PDB entry 5SY7 | X-ray diffraction, 4.20 A resolution (low resolution: residue-level contacts below are approximate; hydrogen-bond / salt-bridge calls are withheld) | chains A and C of the 4 polymer chains in the assembly

# Chain A
Protein: Aryl hydrocarbon receptor nuclear translocator
From: Mus musculus
UniProt: P53762 (ARNT_MOUSE); residues 82-464 here = UniProt positions 82-464
Sequence (384 residues; numbered 81 to 464; the number before each row is that of its first residue):
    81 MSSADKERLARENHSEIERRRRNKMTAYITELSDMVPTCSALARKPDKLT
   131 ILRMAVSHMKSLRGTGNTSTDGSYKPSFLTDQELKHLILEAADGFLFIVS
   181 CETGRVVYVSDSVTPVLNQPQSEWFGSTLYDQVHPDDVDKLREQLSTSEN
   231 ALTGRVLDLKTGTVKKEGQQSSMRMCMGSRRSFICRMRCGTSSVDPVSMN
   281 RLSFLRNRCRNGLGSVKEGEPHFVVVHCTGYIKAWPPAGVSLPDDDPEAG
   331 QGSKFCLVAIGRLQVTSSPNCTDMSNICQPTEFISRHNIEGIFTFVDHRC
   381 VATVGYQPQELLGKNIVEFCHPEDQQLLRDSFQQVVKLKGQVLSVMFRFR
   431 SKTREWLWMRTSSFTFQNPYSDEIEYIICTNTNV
Not modelled in the structure: 81-88, 143-155, 229-258, 272-290, 312-336, 350-361, 464
Sequence notes: initiating methionine (81)
Curated features (UniProtKB/Swiss-Prot):
  - region: Leu167 to Ala171 (Mediates the transcription activity and dimerization of the AHR:ARNT complex)
  - mutagenesis: His94 (H94A: Reduces DNA binding), Glu98 (E98A: Reduces DNA binding), Arg102 (R102E: Reduces DNA binding. Decreases transcription factor activity), Leu112 (L112D: Interferes with transcription factor activity; L112E: Impairs heterodimer formation with EPAS1. Impairs heterodimer formation with HIF1A ...), Leu132 (L132E: Impairs heterodimer formation with EPAS1. Impairs heterodimer formation with HIF1A. Significantly destabilizes ARNT?s heterodimeric interactions with both NPAS1 and NPAS3 ...), Val136 (V136D: Impairs heterodimer formation with EPAS1. Impairs heterodimer formation with HIF1A. Significantly destabilizes ARNT?s heterodimeric interactions with both NPAS1 and NPAS3 ...), Met139 (M139D: Interferes with transcription factor activity), Leu164 (L164D: Does not affect transcription factor activity), Leu167 (L167E: Highly reduces transcription activity. Impairs interaction with AHR. Impairs heterodimer formation with EPAS1. Impairs heterodimer formation with HIF1A ...), Ile168 (I168D: Highly reduces transcription activity. Impairs interaction with AHR. Impairs heterodimer formation with EPAS1. Impairs heterodimer formation with HIF1A ...), Ala171 (A171D: Reduces transcription activity. Markedly reduces interaction with AHR. Impairs heterodimer formation with EPAS1. Markedly decreases heterodimer formation with HIF1A ...), Ile264 (I264D: Impairs heterodimer formation with EPAS1. Markedly decreases heterodimer formation with HIF1A. Significantly destabilizes ARNT?s heterodimeric interactions with both NPAS1 and NPAS3 ...), 6 further mutagenesis entries in UniProt

# Chain C
Molecule: 21-nt DNA strand
Sequence (21 nucleotides; numbered 1 to 21; the number before each row is that of its first residue):
     1 GGCTGCGTACGTGCGGGTCGT

# Interface between chain A and chain C
Contacting residue pairs - 14 pairs, chain A then chain C:
  Arg91(A) - DT12(C)
  Arg91(A) - DG13(C)
  His94(A) - DT12(C)
  His94(A) - DG13(C)
  Ser95(A) - DG11(C)
  Ser95(A) - DT12(C)
  Glu98(A) - DT12(C)
  Arg99(A) - DG11(C)
  Arg102(A) - DC10(C)
  Arg102(A) - DG11(C)
  Thr106(A) - DA9(C)
  Asp127(A) - DG7(C)
  Asp127(A) - DT8(C)
  Lys128(A) - DT8(C)
Interface residues without a listed pair, chain A (10 interface residues in all): Glu96

# In short
Chain A and chain C form an interface of 10 and 7 residues respectively. From UniProt: 18 mutagenesis sites on
chain A.
Here chain A is Aryl hydrocarbon receptor nuclear translocator (Mus musculus) and chain C is a 21-nt DNA
strand. Entry 5SY7 (Crystal Structure of the Heterodimeric NPAS3-ARNT Complex with HRE DNA) was determined by
X-ray diffraction together with 5SY5 from the same study.
